Entry 4H8K (X-ray diffraction, 2.30 A resolution); this record covers chains B and C of the 4 polymer chains in the assembly.

Chain B:
Name: Ribonuclease H
Source organism: uncultured organism
Notes: EC 3.1.26.4
UniProtKB: E0X767 (E0X767_9ZZZZ); residues 1-140 here = UniProt positions 1-140
Amino-acid sequence (140 residues; row label = number of the first residue in the row):
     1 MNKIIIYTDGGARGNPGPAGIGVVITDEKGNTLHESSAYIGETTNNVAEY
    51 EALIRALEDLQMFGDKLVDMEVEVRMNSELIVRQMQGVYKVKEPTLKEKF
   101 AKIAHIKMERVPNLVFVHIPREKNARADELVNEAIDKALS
Disordered / not traced: 1-2
Sequence notes: engineered mutation Asn-77 (Asp in E0X767)

Chain C:
Molecule: 14-nt RNA strand
Sequence (14 nucleotides; numbered 1 to 14; the number before each row is that of its first residue):
     1 CGACACCUGAUUCC

Interface between chain B and chain C:
Contacting residue pairs - 19 pairs, chain B then chain C:
  Gly-10(B) / U12(C)  sugar contact
  Gly-11(B) / U12(C)  phosphate contact
  Gly-11(B) / C13(C)  phosphate contact
  Ala-12(B) / U12(C)  hydrogen bond to the sugar
  Ala-12(B) / C13(C)  phosphate contact
  Arg-13(B) / C13(C)  phosphate contact
  Arg-13(B) / C14(C)  phosphate contact
  Gly-14(B) / C13(C)  hydrogen bond to the sugar
  Asn-15(B) / U12(C)  hydrogen bond to the base
  Asn-45(B) / U11(C)  hydrogen bond to the base
  Asn-45(B) / U12(C)  sugar contact
  Asn-77(B) / U11(C)  phosphate contact
  Asn-77(B) / U12(C)  phosphate contact
  Ser-78(B) / A10(C)  sugar contact
  Glu-79(B) / G9(C)  hydrogen bond to the sugar
  Glu-79(B) / A10(C)  hydrogen bond to the sugar
  His-118(B) / A10(C)  phosphate contact
  Arg-121(B) / U11(C)  salt bridge to the phosphate
  Arg-121(B) / U12(C)  salt bridge to the phosphate
Interface residues without a listed pair, chain B (15 interface residues in all): Asp-9, Glu-49, Leu-80

Summary:
Chain B and chain C form an interface of 15 and 6 residues respectively, with 6 hydrogen bonds and 2 salt
bridges. Polar contacts include Asn-15(B)/U12(C), Asn-45(B)/U11(C) and Ala-12(B)/U12(C).
Here chain B is Ribonuclease H (uncultured organism) and chain C is a 14-nt RNA strand. Entry 4H8K (Crystal
structure of LC11-RNase H1 in complex with RNA/DNA hybrid) was determined by X-ray diffraction.
